Entry 2IB5 (X-ray diffraction, 1.80 A resolution); this record covers chains A and D of the 8 polymer chains in the assembly.

== Chain A (and D) ==
Name: Chromo protein
Source organism: Cnidopus japonicus
Notes: chain D of this document is another copy of the same molecule, construct and numbering; everything in this record applies to it too
UniProt: A0AQQ7 (A0AQQ7_CNIJA); aligned to UniProt positions 1-232 over residues 1-232
Sequence (233 residues; each row starts with the number of its first residue; note: 2 numbers in that range are skipped by the numbering (no residue carries them; nothing is unmodelled there); numbers below 1 keep their minus sign (Gly-2 is residue -2)):
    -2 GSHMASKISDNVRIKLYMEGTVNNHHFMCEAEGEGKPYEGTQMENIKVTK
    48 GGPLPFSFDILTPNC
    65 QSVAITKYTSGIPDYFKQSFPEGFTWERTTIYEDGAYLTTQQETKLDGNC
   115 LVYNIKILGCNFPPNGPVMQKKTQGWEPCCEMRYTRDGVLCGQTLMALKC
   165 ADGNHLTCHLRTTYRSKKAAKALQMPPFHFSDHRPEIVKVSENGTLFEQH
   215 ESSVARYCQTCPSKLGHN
Unresolved in the structure: -2 to 4
Construct notes: expression tag (-2 to 0); chromophore (65, 65, 65)
Modified residues: Mse1 (selenomethionine); Mse15, Mse25, Mse40, Mse133, Mse146, Mse160, Mse189 (selenomethionine; parent Met); Gln65 ([2-(3-carbamoyl-1-imino-propyl)-4-(4-hydroxy-benzylidene)-5-oxo-4,5-dihydro-imidazol-1-yl]-acetic acid; CRQ)
Covalently attached groups: covalent link Cys62-Gln65
Reported in the primary citation:
  - self-association interface (contacts with another copy of this molecule): Asn20, Asn21, Thr103, Gln105, Arg179, Asp196, Arg198, Glu200, Thr224, Ser227, His231, Asn232
  - mutagenesis - H197S: unchanged stability

== Chain A / chain D interface ==
Pairs across the interface - 68 pairs, chain A then chain D:
  Glu97(A) - Arg150(D)  salt bridge
  Glu141(A) - Phe192(D)
  Glu141(A) - Asn232(D)
  Pro142(A) - Phe194(D)
  Pro142(A) - Cys222(D)  hydrophobic
  Cys144(A) - Cys144(D)  hydrophobic
  Mse146(A) - Leu159(D)
  Mse146(A) - Thr171(D)
  Tyr148(A) - His169(D)
  Tyr148(A) - Thr171(D)
  Arg150(A) - Glu97(D)  salt bridge
  Arg150(A) - His169(D)  hydrogen bond (side chain-backbone)
  Gln157(A) - Leu159(D)
  Gln157(A) - Thr171(D)  hydrogen bond
  Thr158(A) - Leu159(D)
  Leu159(A) - Mse146(D)
  Leu159(A) - Gln157(D)
  Leu159(A) - Thr158(D)
  Leu159(A) - Leu159(D)  hydrophobic
  Leu159(A) - His173(D)
  Ala161(A) - Phe192(D)  hydrophobic
  Lys163(A) - His231(D)
  His169(A) - Arg150(D)  hydrogen bond (backbone-side chain)
  His169(A) - Phe192(D)
  Thr171(A) - Mse146(D)
  Thr171(A) - Tyr148(D)
  Thr171(A) - Gln157(D)  hydrogen bond
  His173(A) - Leu159(D)
  His173(A) - His173(D)
  Phe192(A) - Glu141(D)
  Phe192(A) - Ala161(D)  hydrophobic
  Phe192(A) - His169(D)
  Phe194(A) - Pro142(D)
  Asp196(A) - Thr224(D)  hydrogen bond
  Asp196(A) - Cys225(D)
  Arg198(A) - Cys222(D)
  Arg198(A) - Cys225(D)  hydrogen bond (side chain-backbone)
  Arg198(A) - Ser227(D)
  Arg198(A) - His231(D)  hydrogen bond (side chain-backbone)
  Arg198(A) - Asn232(D)  hydrogen bond (side chain-backbone)
  Glu200(A) - Ser227(D)  hydrogen bond
  Glu200(A) - Lys228(D)  hydrogen bond (side chain-backbone)
  Glu200(A) - Leu229(D)  hydrogen bond (side chain-backbone)
  Glu200(A) - His231(D)
  Ile201(A) - Leu229(D)
  Val202(A) - Leu229(D)  hydrophobic
  Ser216(A) - Cys225(D)
  Val218(A) - Thr224(D)
  Arg220(A) - Arg220(D)
  Cys222(A) - Pro142(D)  hydrophobic
  Cys222(A) - Arg198(D)
  Gln223(A) - Thr224(D)
  Thr224(A) - Asp196(D)  hydrogen bond
  Thr224(A) - Val218(D)
  Thr224(A) - Gln223(D)
  Cys225(A) - Asp196(D)
  Cys225(A) - Arg198(D)  hydrogen bond (backbone-side chain)
  Cys225(A) - Ser216(D)
  Ser227(A) - Arg198(D)
  Ser227(A) - Glu200(D)  hydrogen bond
  Lys228(A) - Glu200(D)  hydrogen bond (backbone-side chain)
  Lys228(A) - His214(D)
  Leu229(A) - Glu200(D)
  Leu229(A) - Ile201(D)
  Leu229(A) - Val202(D)  hydrophobic
  His231(A) - Arg198(D)  hydrogen bond (backbone-side chain)
  His231(A) - Glu200(D)
  Asn232(A) - Arg198(D)  hydrogen bond (backbone-side chain)
Other interface residues (no listed pair), chain A (41 interface residues in all): Cys143, Thr149, Mse160, Asn168, His197, Ser217, Pro226
Other interface residues (no listed pair), chain D (42 interface residues in all): Cys143, Thr149, Mse160, Lys163, Asn168, His197, Ser217, Pro226

== In short ==
41 residues of chain A face 42 of chain D across their interface, with 17 hydrogen bonds and 2 salt bridges.
Among the polar pairs are Glu97(A)-Arg150(D), Arg150(A)-His169(D) and Gln157(A)-Thr171(D). From the paper:
H197S of chain A leaves stability unchanged; a self-association interface involving Asn20(A), Asn21(A) and
Thr103(A) among others.
Both chains are Chromo protein (Cnidopus japonicus). Entry 2IB5 (Structural characterization of a blue
chromoprotein and its yellow mutant from the sea anemone cnidopus japonicus) was determined by X-ray
diffraction (same publication as 2IB6).
